Entry 8CW9 (electron microscopy, 3.46 A resolution); this record covers chains E and O of the 15 polymer chains in the assembly.

[Chain E]
Molecule: Fusion glycoprotein F0
Source organism: Human metapneumovirus
UniProtKB: H6X1Z0 (H6X1Z0_9MONO); residues 1-490 here = UniProt positions 1-490
Chain sequence (551 residues; row label = number of the first residue in the row):
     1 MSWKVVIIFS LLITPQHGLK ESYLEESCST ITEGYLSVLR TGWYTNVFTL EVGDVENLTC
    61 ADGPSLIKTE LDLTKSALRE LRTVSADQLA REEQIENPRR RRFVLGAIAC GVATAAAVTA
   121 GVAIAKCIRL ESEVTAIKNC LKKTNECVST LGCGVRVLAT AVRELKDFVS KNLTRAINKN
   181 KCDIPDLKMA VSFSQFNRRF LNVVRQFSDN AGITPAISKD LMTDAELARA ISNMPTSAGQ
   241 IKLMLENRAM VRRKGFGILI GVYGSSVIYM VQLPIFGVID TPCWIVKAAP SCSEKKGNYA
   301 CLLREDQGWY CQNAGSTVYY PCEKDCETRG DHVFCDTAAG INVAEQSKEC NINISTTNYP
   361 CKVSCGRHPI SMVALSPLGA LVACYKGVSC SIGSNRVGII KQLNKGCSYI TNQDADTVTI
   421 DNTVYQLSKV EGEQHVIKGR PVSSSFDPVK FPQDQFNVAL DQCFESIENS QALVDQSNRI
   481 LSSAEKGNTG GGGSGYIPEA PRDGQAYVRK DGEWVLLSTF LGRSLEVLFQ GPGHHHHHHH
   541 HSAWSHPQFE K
Unresolved in the structure: 1-18, 87-102, 465-551
Construct notes: engineered mutation Arg100 (Gln in H6X1Z0), Arg101 (Ser in H6X1Z0), Cys110 (Leu in H6X1Z0), Cys127 (Thr in H6X1Z0), Cys140 (Ala in H6X1Z0), Cys147 (Ala in H6X1Z0), Cys153 (Asn in H6X1Z0), Pro185 (Ala in H6X1Z0), Lys219 (Leu in H6X1Z0), Ile231 (Val in H6X1Z0), Cys322 (Asn in H6X1Z0), Cys365 (Thr in H6X1Z0), Gln453 (Glu in H6X1Z0), Cys463 (Val in H6X1Z0); expression tag (491-551)
Cystine bridges: Cys28-Cys407, Cys60-Cys182, Cys110-Cys322, Cys127-Cys153, Cys140-Cys147, Cys283-Cys311, Cys292-Cys301, Cys326-Cys335, Cys350-Cys361, Cys365-Cys463, Cys384-Cys390
Covalently attached groups: N-acetylglucosamine (NAG) linked to Asn57
From the paper describing this entry:
  - post-translational modification sites: Asn57
  - mutagenesis - K179R: unchanged binding to ADI-61026 light (proposed by the authors, not directly observed)
  - post-translational modification sites: Asn172 (proposed by the authors, not directly observed)

[Chain O]
Molecule: MPE8 light chain
Source organism: Homo sapiens
Chain sequence (216 residues; row label = number of the first residue in the row):
     1 QSVVTQPPSV SGAPGQRVTI SCTGSSSNIG AGYDVHWYQQ LPGTAPKLLI YDNNNRPSGV
    61 PDRFSASKSG TSASLAITGL QAEDEADYYC QSYDRSLSGV FGTGTKVTVL GQPKAAPSVT
   121 LFPPSSEELQ ANKATLVCLI SDFYPGAVTV AWKADSSPVK AGVETTTPSK QSNNKYAASS
   181 YLSLTPEQWK SHKSYSCQVT HEGSTVEKTV APTECS
Unresolved in the structure: 1-2, 110-216
Cystine bridges: Cys22-Cys90

[Chain E / chain O interface]
Pairs across the interface - 7 pairs, chain E then chain O:
  Asn395(E) - Asn54(O)
  Arg396(E) - Asn54(O)  hydrogen bond (backbone-side chain)
  Val397(E) - Asn54(O)
  Gly398(E) - Asn54(O)
  Gly398(E) - Asn55(O)
  Ile399(E) - Tyr51(O)
  Ile399(E) - Arg56(O)

[Overview]
The interface between chain E and chain O involves 5 residues on one side and 4 on the other; the contacts
include 1 hydrogen bond. Its one hydrogen-bonded contact is Arg396(E)-Asn54(O). N-acetylglucosamine is
covalently linked to Asn57(E). The paper reports that K179R of chain E leaves binding to ADI-61026 light
unchanged; modification sites Asn57(E) and Asn172(E).
Here chain E is Fusion glycoprotein F0 (Human metapneumovirus) and chain O is MPE8 light chain (Homo sapiens).
Entry 8CW9 (Prefusion-stabilized hMPV fusion protein bound to ADI-61026 and MPE8 Fabs) was determined by
electron microscopy.
